7OM7 - chains A and B of the 6 polymer chains in the assembly; structure by X-ray diffraction, 2.40 A resolution.

# Chain A (and B)
Protein: RNA-dependent RNA polymerase
From: Thosea asigna virus
Notes: chain B of this document is another copy of the same molecule, construct and numbering; everything in this record applies to it too
UniProt: Q6A562 (Q6A562_9VIRU); numbering as in UniProt (aligned over 11-671)
Sequence (684 residues; numbered -12 to 671; the number before each row is that of its first residue; numbers below 1 keep their minus sign (Met-12 is residue -12)):
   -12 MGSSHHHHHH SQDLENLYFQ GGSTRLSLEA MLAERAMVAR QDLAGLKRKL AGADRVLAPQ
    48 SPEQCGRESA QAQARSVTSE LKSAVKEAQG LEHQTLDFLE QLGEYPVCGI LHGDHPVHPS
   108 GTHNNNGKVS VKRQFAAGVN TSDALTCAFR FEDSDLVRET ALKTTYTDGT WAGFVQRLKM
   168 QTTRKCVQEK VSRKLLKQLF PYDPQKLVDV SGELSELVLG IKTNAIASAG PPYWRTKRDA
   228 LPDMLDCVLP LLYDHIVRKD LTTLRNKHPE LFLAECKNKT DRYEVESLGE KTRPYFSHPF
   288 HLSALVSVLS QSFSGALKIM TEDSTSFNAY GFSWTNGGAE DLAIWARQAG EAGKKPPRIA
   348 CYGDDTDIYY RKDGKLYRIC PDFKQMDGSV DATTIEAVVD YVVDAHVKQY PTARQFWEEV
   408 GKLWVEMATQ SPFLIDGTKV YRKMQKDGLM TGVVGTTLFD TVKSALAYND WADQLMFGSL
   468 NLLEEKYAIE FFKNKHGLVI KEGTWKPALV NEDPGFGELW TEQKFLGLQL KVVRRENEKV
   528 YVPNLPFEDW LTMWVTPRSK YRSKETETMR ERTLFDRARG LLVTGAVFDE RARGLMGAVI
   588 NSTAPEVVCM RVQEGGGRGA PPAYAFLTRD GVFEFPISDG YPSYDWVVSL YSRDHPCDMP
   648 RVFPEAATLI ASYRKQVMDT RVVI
Not modelled in the structure: -12 to 10, 125-128, 547-552, 601-623 (chain B: -12 to 10, 126-128, 547-551, 600-623)
Construct notes: initiating methionine (-12); expression tag (-11 to 10)
Bound ions: Mn2+ near Asp351 (its only coordinating residue here)
Residues lining bound ligands: 2KH (5'-O-[(S)-hydroxy{[(S)-hydroxy(phosphonooxy)phosphoryl]amino}phosphoryl]uridine): Arg164, Gln168, Lys266, Arg280, Asp351, Phe370, Lys371, Gln372, Met373, Asp374, Thr438, Thr443, Asp447, Lys488
Reported in the primary citation:
  - binding site for 2KH: Arg280, Asp374, Thr438, Asp447, Lys488
  - contacts within the chain: Asp374-Thr438
  - specificity-determining residues: Thr438, Asp447
  - Mn2+ coordination: Asp351
  - conformationally variable residues (side-chain flip): Asp374

# Interface between chain A and chain B
Contacting residue pairs (130):
  Thr11(A) - Thr210(B)
  Thr11(A) - Asn211(B)
  Thr11(A) - Ala212(B)  hydrogen bond (backbone-backbone)
  Arg12(A) - Lys209(B)  hydrogen bond (side chain-backbone)
  Arg12(A) - Thr210(B)
  Arg12(A) - Gln298(B)
  Leu13(A) - Lys209(B)
  Leu13(A) - Thr210(B)  hydrogen bond (backbone-backbone)
  Ser14(A) - Leu206(B)
  Ser14(A) - Ile208(B)
  Ser14(A) - Lys209(B)
  Leu15(A) - Val205(B)
  Leu15(A) - Leu206(B)  hydrogen bond (backbone-backbone)
  Leu15(A) - Ile208(B)  hydrogen bond (backbone-backbone)
  Leu15(A) - Thr210(B)
  Leu15(A) - Leu228(B)  hydrophobic
  Leu15(A) - Met231(B)  hydrophobic
  Leu15(A) - Phe287(B)  hydrophobic
  Glu16(A) - Leu206(B)  hydrogen bond (backbone-backbone)
  Met18(A) - Thr210(B)
  Met18(A) - Ala212(B)  hydrophobic
  Met18(A) - Arg225(B)
  Met18(A) - Leu228(B)  hydrophobic
  Leu19(A) - Leu206(B)  hydrophobic
  Leu19(A) - Leu228(B)  hydrophobic
  Leu19(A) - Leu232(B)  hydrophobic
  Arg22(A) - Arg225(B)  hydrogen bond (side chain-backbone)
  Arg22(A) - Asp226(B)
  Arg22(A) - Pro229(B)
  Arg35(A) - Asp101(B)  salt bridge
  His99(A) - Ser659(B)  hydrogen bond (side chain-backbone)
  Val197(A) - Thr667(B)  hydrogen bond (backbone-side chain)
  Ser198(A) - Thr667(B)  hydrogen bond (backbone-side chain)
  Ser198(A) - Arg668(B)  hydrogen bond (backbone-side chain)
  Gly199(A) - Thr667(B)  hydrogen bond (backbone-side chain)
  Glu200(A) - Lys662(B)
  Glu200(A) - Gln663(B)
  Glu200(A) - Val664(B)
  Glu200(A) - Met665(B)  hydrogen bond (side chain-backbone)
  Leu201(A) - Met665(B)  hydrogen bond (backbone-backbone)
  Leu201(A) - Thr667(B)
  Ser202(A) - Tyr660(B)
  Ser202(A) - Gln663(B)  hydrogen bond (side chain-backbone)
  Ser202(A) - Met665(B)
  Val205(A) - Leu15(B)
  Leu206(A) - Ser14(B)
  Leu206(A) - Leu15(B)  hydrogen bond (backbone-backbone)
  Leu206(A) - Glu16(B)  hydrogen bond (backbone-backbone)
  Leu206(A) - Leu19(B)  hydrophobic
  Ile208(A) - Ser14(B)
  Ile208(A) - Leu15(B)  hydrogen bond (backbone-backbone)
  Lys209(A) - Arg12(B)  hydrogen bond (backbone-side chain)
  Lys209(A) - Leu13(B)
  Lys209(A) - Ser14(B)
  Thr210(A) - Thr11(B)
  Thr210(A) - Arg12(B)
  Thr210(A) - Leu13(B)  hydrogen bond (backbone-backbone)
  Thr210(A) - Leu15(B)
  Thr210(A) - Met18(B)
  Asn211(A) - Thr11(B)  hydrogen bond
  Ala212(A) - Thr11(B)  hydrogen bond (backbone-backbone)
  Ala212(A) - Met18(B)  hydrophobic
  Arg225(A) - Met18(B)
  Arg225(A) - Arg22(B)  hydrogen bond (backbone-side chain)
  Asp226(A) - Arg22(B)
  Leu228(A) - Leu15(B)
  Leu228(A) - Met18(B)  hydrophobic
  Leu228(A) - Leu19(B)  hydrophobic
  Pro229(A) - Arg22(B)
  Pro229(A) - Ala658(B)
  Pro229(A) - Ser659(B)
  Leu232(A) - Tyr660(B)  hydrophobic
  Asp233(A) - Ser659(B)
  Asp233(A) - Tyr660(B)
  Asp233(A) - Arg661(B)  salt bridge
  Leu236(A) - Met665(B)  hydrophobic
  Pro237(A) - Gln663(B)
  Pro237(A) - Met665(B)  hydrophobic
  Tyr240(A) - Met665(B)  hydrophobic
  Tyr240(A) - Asp666(B)  hydrogen bond (side chain-backbone)
  Tyr240(A) - Val669(B)
  Ile243(A) - Ile671(B)
  Val244(A) - Val669(B)  hydrophobic
  Val244(A) - Ile671(B)
  Lys246(A) - Ile671(B)
  Phe287(A) - Leu15(B)  hydrophobic
  Gln298(A) - Arg12(B)
  Thr399(A) - Arg668(B)  hydrogen bond
  Ala400(A) - Thr667(B)
  Gln402(A) - Val669(B)
  Gln402(A) - Val670(B)
  Gln402(A) - Ile671(B)  hydrogen bond (side chain-backbone)
  Phe403(A) - Thr667(B)
  Phe403(A) - Ile671(B)  hydrophobic
  Ala658(A) - Pro229(B)
  Ser659(A) - His99(B)  hydrogen bond (backbone-side chain)
  Ser659(A) - Pro229(B)
  Ser659(A) - Asp233(B)
  Tyr660(A) - Ser202(B)
  Tyr660(A) - Leu232(B)  hydrophobic
  Tyr660(A) - Asp233(B)
  Arg661(A) - Asp233(B)  hydrogen bond (backbone-side chain)
  Lys662(A) - Glu200(B)
  Gln663(A) - Glu200(B)
  Gln663(A) - Ser202(B)  hydrogen bond (backbone-side chain)
  Gln663(A) - Pro237(B)
  Val664(A) - Glu200(B)
  Met665(A) - Glu200(B)  hydrogen bond (backbone-side chain)
  Met665(A) - Leu201(B)  hydrogen bond (backbone-backbone)
  Met665(A) - Ser202(B)
  Met665(A) - Pro237(B)  hydrophobic
  Met665(A) - Tyr240(B)  hydrophobic
  Asp666(A) - Tyr240(B)  hydrogen bond (backbone-side chain)
  Thr667(A) - Val197(B)  hydrogen bond (side chain-backbone)
  Thr667(A) - Ser198(B)  hydrogen bond (side chain-backbone)
  Thr667(A) - Gly199(B)  hydrogen bond (side chain-backbone)
  Thr667(A) - Leu201(B)
  Thr667(A) - Ala400(B)
  Thr667(A) - Phe403(B)
  Arg668(A) - Ser198(B)  hydrogen bond
  Arg668(A) - Thr399(B)  hydrogen bond
  Val669(A) - Tyr240(B)
  Val669(A) - Val244(B)  hydrophobic
  Val669(A) - Gln402(B)
  Val670(A) - Gln402(B)
  Ile671(A) - Ile243(B)
  Ile671(A) - Val244(B)
  Ile671(A) - Lys246(B)
  Ile671(A) - Gln402(B)  hydrogen bond (backbone-side chain)
  Ile671(A) - Phe403(B)  hydrophobic
Interface residues without a listed pair, chain A (64 interface residues in all): Glu21, Asp101, Gly207, Ile213, Lys224, Met231, Trp404, Glu406
Interface residues without a listed pair, chain B (63 interface residues in all): Arg35, Leu204, Ile213, Lys224, Leu236, Trp404, Glu406

# Overview
64 residues of chain A face 63 of chain B across their interface, with 38 hydrogen bonds and 2 salt bridges.
Among the polar pairs are Arg35(A)-Asp101(B), Asp233(A)-Arg661(B) and Arg12(A)-Lys209(B). Bound to chain A:
compound 2KH. From the paper: a binding site for 2KH at Arg280(A), Asp374(A) and Thr438(A) among others; Mn2+
coordination by Asp351(A).
Both chains are RNA-dependent RNA polymerase (Thosea asigna virus). Entry 7OM7 (Thosea asigna virus RdRP
domain in complex with RNA and nucleotide UMPNPP) was determined by X-ray diffraction together with 7OM2,
7OM6, 7OM9 and 7OMA from the same study.
